Entry 3D3K (X-ray diffraction, 2.20 A resolution); this record covers chains A and B.

Chain A (and B):
Protein: Enhancer of mRNA-decapping protein 3
From: Homo sapiens
Notes: fragment: C-terminal; chain B of this document is another copy of the same molecule, construct and numbering; everything in this record applies to it too
Reference sequence: Q96F86 (EDC3_HUMAN); residues 250-508 here = UniProt positions 250-508
Amino-acid sequence (259 residues; row label = number of the first residue in the row):
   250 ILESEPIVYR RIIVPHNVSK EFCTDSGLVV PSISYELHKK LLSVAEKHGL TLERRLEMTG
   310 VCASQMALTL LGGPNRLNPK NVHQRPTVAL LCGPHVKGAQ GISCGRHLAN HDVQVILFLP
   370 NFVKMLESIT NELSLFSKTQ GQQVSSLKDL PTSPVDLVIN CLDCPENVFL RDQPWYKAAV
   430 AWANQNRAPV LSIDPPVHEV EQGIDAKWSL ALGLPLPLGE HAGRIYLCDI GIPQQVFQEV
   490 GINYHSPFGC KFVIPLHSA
Disordered / not traced: 250-257, 265-267, 324-332, 448-452, 508
UniProt features mapped onto this chain:
  - mutagenesis: Glu-306 (E306A: Abolishes homodimerization and RNA binding; when associated with A-310), Val-310 (V310A: Abolishes homodimerization and RNA binding; when associated with A-306)
From the paper describing this entry:
  - self-association interface (contacts with another copy of this molecule): Leu-299, Glu-306, Val-310, Arg-355, His-356, Asp-478, Pro-482, Phe-501
  - mutagenesis - E306A/V310A: abolished binding to Enhancer of mRNA-decapping protein 3 (chain A)
  - mutagenesis - E306A/V310A: abolished binding to RNA
  - mutagenesis - E306A/V310A: unchanged stability

Interface between chain A and chain B:
Pairs across the interface - 80 pairs, chain A then chain B:
  His-297(A) / Ser-383(B)  hydrogen bond (backbone-side chain)
  His-297(A) / Leu-384(B)
  His-297(A) / Lys-387(B)
  Gly-298(A) / Leu-384(B)
  Leu-299(A) / Glu-306(B)
  Leu-299(A) / Arg-355(B)
  Leu-299(A) / Leu-384(B)
  Glu-302(A) / Thr-300(B)  hydrogen bond
  Glu-302(A) / Glu-302(B)
  Glu-302(A) / Arg-303(B)
  Arg-303(A) / Glu-302(B)  salt bridge
  Arg-303(A) / Leu-305(B)
  Arg-303(A) / Glu-306(B)  salt bridge
  Arg-303(A) / Arg-355(B)
  Arg-303(A) / Glu-381(B)  salt bridge
  Leu-305(A) / Arg-303(B)
  Glu-306(A) / Leu-299(B)
  Glu-306(A) / Arg-303(B)  salt bridge
  Glu-306(A) / Met-307(B)
  Met-307(A) / Glu-306(B)
  Met-307(A) / Val-310(B)  hydrophobic
  Met-307(A) / His-356(B)
  Val-310(A) / Met-307(B)  hydrophobic
  Val-310(A) / Phe-501(B)  hydrophobic
  Ser-313(A) / Phe-501(B)
  Gln-314(A) / Gln-314(B)  hydrogen bond
  Gln-314(A) / Phe-501(B)
  Leu-317(A) / Cys-499(B)
  Leu-317(A) / Phe-501(B)  hydrophobic
  Arg-355(A) / Leu-299(B)
  Arg-355(A) / Arg-303(B)
  Arg-355(A) / Gly-480(B)  hydrogen bond (side chain-backbone)
  His-356(A) / Met-307(B)
  Asn-359(A) / Gly-480(B)  hydrogen bond (side chain-backbone)
  Asn-359(A) / Ile-481(B)
  Asn-359(A) / Pro-482(B)
  Asn-359(A) / Ser-495(B)  hydrogen bond (backbone-side chain)
  His-360(A) / Asp-478(B)  salt bridge
  His-360(A) / Phe-497(B)
  His-360(A) / Gly-498(B)  hydrogen bond (side chain-backbone)
  His-360(A) / Lys-500(B)  hydrogen bond (side chain-backbone)
  His-360(A) / Phe-501(B)
  Asp-361(A) / Ser-495(B)
  Glu-381(A) / Arg-303(B)  salt bridge
  Ser-383(A) / His-297(B)  hydrogen bond (side chain-backbone)
  Leu-384(A) / His-297(B)
  Leu-384(A) / Gly-298(B)
  Leu-384(A) / Leu-299(B)
  Leu-384(A) / Pro-482(B)
  Ser-386(A) / Gln-484(B)
  Lys-387(A) / His-297(B)
  Lys-387(A) / Pro-482(B)
  Lys-387(A) / Gln-483(B)
  Lys-387(A) / Gln-484(B)  hydrogen bond (backbone-backbone)
  Thr-388(A) / Pro-482(B)
  Thr-388(A) / Gln-484(B)  hydrogen bond (backbone-side chain)
  Gln-389(A) / Gln-483(B)
  Asp-478(A) / His-360(B)  salt bridge
  Gly-480(A) / Arg-355(B)  hydrogen bond (backbone-side chain)
  Gly-480(A) / Asn-359(B)  hydrogen bond (backbone-side chain)
  Ile-481(A) / Asn-359(B)
  Pro-482(A) / Asn-359(B)
  Pro-482(A) / Leu-384(B)
  Pro-482(A) / Lys-387(B)
  Pro-482(A) / Thr-388(B)
  Gln-483(A) / Lys-387(B)
  Gln-483(A) / Gln-389(B)
  Gln-484(A) / Ser-386(B)  hydrogen bond (side chain-backbone)
  Gln-484(A) / Lys-387(B)  hydrogen bond (backbone-backbone)
  Gln-484(A) / Thr-388(B)  hydrogen bond (side chain-backbone)
  Ser-495(A) / Asn-359(B)  hydrogen bond (side chain-backbone)
  Ser-495(A) / Asp-361(B)
  Phe-497(A) / His-360(B)
  Gly-498(A) / His-360(B)  hydrogen bond (backbone-side chain)
  Cys-499(A) / Leu-317(B)
  Cys-499(A) / Gly-322(B)
  Lys-500(A) / His-360(B)
  Phe-501(A) / Ser-313(B)
  Phe-501(A) / Gln-314(B)
  Phe-501(A) / His-360(B)
Other interface residues (no listed pair), chain A (45 interface residues in all): Arg-260, Ala-294, Thr-300, Cys-311, Gly-322, Arg-334, Asn-380, Val-485, Glu-488
Other interface residues (no listed pair), chain B (46 interface residues in all): Arg-260, Ala-294, Cys-311, Pro-323, Arg-334, Asn-380, Val-485, Glu-488

In short:
45 residues of chain A face 46 of chain B across their interface; the contacts include 18 hydrogen bonds and 7
salt bridges. Polar pairs include Arg-303(A)/Glu-302(B), Arg-303(A)/Glu-306(B) and Arg-303(A)/Glu-381(B). The
paper reports that E306A/V310A of chain A abolish binding to Enhancer of mRNA-decapping protein 3 (chain A); a
self-association interface involving Leu-299(A), Glu-306(A) and Val-310(A) among others.
Chain A and chain B are both Enhancer of mRNA-decapping protein 3 (Homo sapiens); the structure, Crystal
structure of human Edc3p, was determined by X-ray diffraction, deposited together with 3D3J.
